Entry 8R69 (electron microscopy, 4.30 A resolution (low resolution: residue-level contacts below are approximate; hydrogen-bond / salt-bridge calls are withheld)); this record covers chains N and n of the 14 polymer chains in the assembly.

[Chain N (and n)]
Protein: Putative non-cytoplasmic protein
Organism: Staphylococcus phage 812
Notes: chain n of this document is another copy of the same molecule, construct and numbering; everything in this record applies to it too
Reference sequence: A0A0U1WZ69 (A0A0U1WZ69_9CAUD); residue numbers follow UniProt; this construct covers 1-87
Amino-acid sequence (87 residues; each row starts with the number of its first residue):
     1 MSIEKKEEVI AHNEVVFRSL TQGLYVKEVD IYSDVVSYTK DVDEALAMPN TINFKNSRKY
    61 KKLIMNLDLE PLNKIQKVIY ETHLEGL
Disordered / not traced: 1 (chain n: 1, 59-62)

[Chain N / chain n interface]
Contacting residue pairs (34; chain N residue first):
  E4(N) - V42(n)
  L72(N) - G86(n)
  N73(N) - H83(n)
  N73(N) - E85(n)
  K74(N) - H83(n)
  I75(N) - T82(n)
  I75(N) - H83(n)
  Q76(N) - E81(n)
  K77(N) - I79(n)
  K77(N) - Y80(n)
  K77(N) - E81(n)
  V78(N) - I79(n)
  V78(N) - Y80(n)
  I79(N) - K77(n)
  I79(N) - V78(n)
  I79(N) - I79(n)
  Y80(N) - K77(n)
  Y80(N) - V78(n)
  E81(N) - I75(n)
  E81(N) - Q76(n)
  E81(N) - K77(n)
  E81(N) - I79(n)
  T82(N) - I75(n)
  H83(N) - N73(n)
  H83(N) - K74(n)
  H83(N) - I75(n)
  H83(N) - K77(n)
  L84(N) - N73(n)
  E85(N) - N73(n)
  E85(N) - I75(n)
  G86(N) - P71(n)
  G86(N) - L72(n)
  G86(N) - N73(n)
  L87(N) - P71(n)
Other interface residues (no listed pair), chain N (19 interface residues in all): Y25, P71
Other interface residues (no listed pair), chain n (20 interface residues in all): Y25, L69, L84, L87

[Overview]
19 residues of chain N face 20 of chain n across their interface.
Chain N and chain n are both Putative non-cytoplasmic protein (Staphylococcus phage 812); the structure, Neck
and tail of phage 812 virion (composite), was determined by electron microscopy, deposited together with 8Q01,
8Q1I, 8Q7D, 8QEK, 8QEM, 8QJE, 8QKH and 8R5G.
